PDB entry 6M17 | electron microscopy, 2.90 A resolution | chains A and B of the 6 polymer chains in the assembly

# Chain A
Molecule: Sodium-dependent neutral amino acid transporter B(0)AT1
Source organism: Homo sapiens
UniProtKB: Q695T7 (S6A19_HUMAN); residues 2-634 here = UniProt positions 2-634
Sequence (654 residues; each row starts with the number of its first residue; numbers below 1 keep their minus sign (Met-19 is residue -19)):
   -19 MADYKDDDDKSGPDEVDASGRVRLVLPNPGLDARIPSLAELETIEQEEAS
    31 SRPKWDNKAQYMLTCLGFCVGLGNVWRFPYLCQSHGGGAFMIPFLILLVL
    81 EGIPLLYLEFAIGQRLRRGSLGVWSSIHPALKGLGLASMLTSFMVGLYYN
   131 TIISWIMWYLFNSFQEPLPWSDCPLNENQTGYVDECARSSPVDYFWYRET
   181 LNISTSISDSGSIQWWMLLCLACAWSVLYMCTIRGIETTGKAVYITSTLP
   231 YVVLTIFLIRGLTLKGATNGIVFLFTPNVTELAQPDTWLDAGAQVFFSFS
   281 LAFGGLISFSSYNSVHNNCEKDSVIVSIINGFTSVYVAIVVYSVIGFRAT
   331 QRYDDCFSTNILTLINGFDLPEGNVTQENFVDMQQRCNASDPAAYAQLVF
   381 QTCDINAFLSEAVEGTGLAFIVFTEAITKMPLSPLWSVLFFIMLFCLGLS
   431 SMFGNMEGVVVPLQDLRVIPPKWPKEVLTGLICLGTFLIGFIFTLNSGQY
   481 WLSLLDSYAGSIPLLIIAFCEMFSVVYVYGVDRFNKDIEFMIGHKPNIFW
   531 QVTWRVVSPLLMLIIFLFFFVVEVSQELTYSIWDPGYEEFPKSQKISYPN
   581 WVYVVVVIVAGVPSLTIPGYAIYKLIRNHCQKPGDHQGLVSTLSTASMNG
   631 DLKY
Unresolved in the structure: -19 to 4, 610-634
Cystine bridges: Cys153-Cys166, Cys336-Cys383
Covalently attached groups: N-acetylglucosamine (NAG) linked to Asn158, Asn182, Asn258, Asn354, Asn368
Differences from the reference sequence: initiating methionine (-19); expression tag (-18 to 1)
Ligand contacts: leucine (LEU): Phe48, Cys49, Val50, Gly51, Leu52, Val125, Tyr129, Phe277, Ser278, Ser280, Phe283, Ser431, Asn435
UniProt features mapped onto this chain:
  - modified residue (Phosphoserine): Ser17, Ser627
  - glycosylation (N-linked (GlcNAc...) asparagine): Asn158, Asn182, Asn258, Asn354, Asn368
  - natural variant: Arg57 (R57C: In HND), Gly66 (G66R: In HND), Ala69 (A69T: In HND), Gly93 (G93R: In HND), Asp173 (D173N: In HND), Arg178 to Tyr634 (deletion: In HND), Arg240 (R240Q: In HND), Leu242 (L242P: In HND), Val252 (V252I: Does not affect cell membrane localization), Pro265 (P265L: In HND), Gly284 (G284R: In HND), Arg328 (R328C: In HND), 4 further natural variant entries in UniProt

# Chain B
Molecule: Angiotensin-converting enzyme 2
Source organism: Homo sapiens
Notes: EC 3.4.17.23, 3.4.17.-
UniProtKB: Q9BYF1 (ACE2_HUMAN); the construct has insertions or renumbered stretches relative to UniProt, so the offset changes along the chain: -6 to 9 = UniProt 2-17; 18-805 = UniProt 18-805
Sequence (814 residues; row label = number of the first residue in the row; numbers below 1 keep their minus sign (Met-8 is residue -8)):
    -8 MRSSSSWLLLSLVAVTAAWSHPQFEKQSTIEEQAKTFLDKFNHEAEDLFY
    42 QSSLASWNYNTNITEENVQNMNNAGDKWSAFLKEQSTLAQMYPLQEIQNL
    92 TVKLQLQALQQNGSSVLSEDKSKRLNTILNTMSTIYSTGKVCNPDNPQEC
   142 LLLEPGLNEIMANSLDYNERLWAWESWRSEVGKQLRPLYEEYVVLKNEMA
   192 RANHYEDYGDYWRGDYEVNGVDGYDYSRGQLIEDVEHTFEEIKPLYEHLH
   242 AYVRAKLMNAYPSYISPIGCLPAHLLGDMWGRFWTNLYSLTVPFGQKPNI
   292 DVTDAMVDQAWDAQRIFKEAEKFFVSVGLPNMTQGFWENSMLTDPGNVQK
   342 AVCHPTAWDLGKGDFRILMCTKVTMDDFLTAHHEMGHIQYDMAYAAQPFL
   392 LRNGANEGFHEAVGEIMSLSAATPKHLKSIGLLSPDFQEDNETEINFLLK
   442 QALTIVGTLPFTYMLEKWRWMVFKGEIPKDQWMKKWWEMKREIVGVVEPV
   492 PHDETYCDPASLFHVSNDYSFIRYYTRTLYQFQFQEALCQAAKHEGPLHK
   542 CDISNSTEAGQKLFNMLRLGKSEPWTLALENVVGAKNMNVRPLLNYFEPL
   592 FTWLKDQNKNSFVGWSTDWSPYADQSIKVRISLKSALGDKAYEWNDNEMY
   642 LFRSSVAYAMRQYFLKVKNQMILFGEEDVRVANLKPRISFNFFVTAPKNV
   692 SDIIPRTEVEKAIRMSRSRINDAFRLNDNSLEFLGIQPTLGPPNQPPVSI
   742 WLIVFGVVMGVIVVGIVILIFTGIRDRKKKNKARSGENPYASIDISKGEN
   792 NPGFQNTDDVQTSF
Unresolved in the structure: -8 to 20, 769-805
Cystine bridges: Cys133-Cys141, Cys344-Cys361, Cys530-Cys542
Covalently attached groups: N-acetylglucosamine (NAG) linked to Asn53, Asn90, Asn103, Asn322, Asn432, Asn546, Asn690
Differences from the reference sequence: initiating methionine (-8); expression tag (-7); insertion (10-17)
Bound ions: Zn2+: His374, Glu402
UniProt features mapped onto this chain:
  - region: Asp30 to Tyr41 (Interaction with SARS-CoV spike glycoprotein), Met82 to Pro84 (Interaction with SARS-CoV spike glycoprotein), Lys353 to Arg357 (Interaction with SARS-CoV spike glycoprotein), Arg652 to Lys659 (Essential for cleavage by ADAM17), Arg697 to Arg716 (Essential for cleavage by TMPRSS11D and TMPRSS2)
  - motif: Glu778 to Ile786 (LIR), Tyr781 to Asp785 (SH2-binding), Tyr781 to Ile784 (Endocytic sorting signal), Asn792 to Phe795 (PTB), Thr803 to Phe805 (PDZ-binding)
  - active site: Glu375 (Proton acceptor), His505 (Proton donor)
  - binding site (chloride): Arg169, Trp477, Lys481
  - binding site (substrate): Arg273, His345, Pro346, Tyr515
  - binding site (Zn(2+)): His374, His378, Glu402
  - modified residue: Tyr781 (Phosphotyrosine), Ser783 (Phosphoserine)
  - glycosylation (N-linked (GlcNAc...) asparagine): Asn53, Asn90, Asn103, Asn322, Asn432, Asn546, Asn690
  - cross-link: Lys788 (Glycyl lysine isopeptide (Lys-Gly) (interchain with G-Cter in ubiquitin))

# Chain A / chain B interface
Residue-residue contacts (41):
  Trp138(A) with Trp742(B), hydrophobic
  Phe141(A) with Trp742(B); Phe746(B), hydrophobic
  Asn142(A) with Trp742(B)
  Phe144(A) with Ile741(B); Val745(B), hydrophobic
  Leu155(A) with Gly732(B); Pro733(B), hydrophobic; Pro734(B)
  Gln159(A) with Thr730(B); Pro733(B)
  Thr160(A) with Thr730(B)
  Trp196(A) with Trp742(B), hydrophobic
  Leu199(A) with Phe746(B), hydrophobic
  Cys203(A) with Val749(B), hydrophobic; Met750(B), hydrophobic
  Ser206(A) with Met750(B); Ile753(B)
  Val207(A) with Ile753(B), hydrophobic
  Tyr209(A) with Ile757(B), hydrophobic
  Met210(A) with Ile753(B), hydrophobic; Leu760(B)
  Ile213(A) with Leu760(B), hydrophobic; Ile761(B), hydrophobic
  Arg214(A) with Leu760(B), hydrogen bond (side chain-backbone); Gly764(B)
  Ile345(A) with Arg678(B), hydrogen bond (backbone-side chain)
  Asn346(A) with Arg621(B), hydrogen bond; Arg678(B), hydrogen bond
  Asp349(A) with Lys676(B), salt bridge; Pro677(B); Arg678(B); Ser680(B), hydrogen bond
  Leu350(A) with Arg678(B)
  Pro351(A) with Pro677(B); Arg678(B)
  Glu352(A) with Ser623(B), hydrogen bond; Lys625(B); Ser626(B), hydrogen bond (side chain-backbone); Arg678(B), salt bridge
  Pro454(A) with Arg768(B)
Other interface residues (no listed pair), chain A (27 interface residues in all): Ser143, Trp195, Ala202, Leu342
Other interface residues (no listed pair), chain B (28 interface residues in all): Lys619, Leu624, Gly756, Thr763

# In short
The interface between chain A and chain B involves 27 residues on one side and 28 on the other; the contacts
include 7 hydrogen bonds and 2 salt bridges. Polar contacts include Asp349(A)-Lys676(B), Glu352(A)-Arg678(B)
and Arg214(A)-Leu760(B). Bound to chain A: leucine.
Chain A is Sodium-dependent neutral amino acid transporter B(0)AT1 and chain B is Angiotensin-converting
enzyme 2, both from Homo sapiens; the structure, The 2019-nCoV RBD/ACE2-B0AT1 complex, was determined by
electron microscopy, deposited together with 6M18 and 6M1D.
